Entry 8ZGC (electron microscopy, 3.58 A resolution); this record covers chains W and X of the 8 polymer chains in the assembly.

Chain W (and X):
Protein: Procollagen galactosyltransferase 1
From: Homo sapiens
Notes: EC 2.4.1.50; chain X of this document is another copy of the same molecule, construct and numbering; everything in this record applies to it too
UniProtKB: Q8NBJ5 (GT251_HUMAN); residue numbers follow UniProt; this construct covers 30-622
Sequence (653 residues; each row starts with the number of its first residue; numbers below 1 keep their minus sign (Met-27 is residue -27)):
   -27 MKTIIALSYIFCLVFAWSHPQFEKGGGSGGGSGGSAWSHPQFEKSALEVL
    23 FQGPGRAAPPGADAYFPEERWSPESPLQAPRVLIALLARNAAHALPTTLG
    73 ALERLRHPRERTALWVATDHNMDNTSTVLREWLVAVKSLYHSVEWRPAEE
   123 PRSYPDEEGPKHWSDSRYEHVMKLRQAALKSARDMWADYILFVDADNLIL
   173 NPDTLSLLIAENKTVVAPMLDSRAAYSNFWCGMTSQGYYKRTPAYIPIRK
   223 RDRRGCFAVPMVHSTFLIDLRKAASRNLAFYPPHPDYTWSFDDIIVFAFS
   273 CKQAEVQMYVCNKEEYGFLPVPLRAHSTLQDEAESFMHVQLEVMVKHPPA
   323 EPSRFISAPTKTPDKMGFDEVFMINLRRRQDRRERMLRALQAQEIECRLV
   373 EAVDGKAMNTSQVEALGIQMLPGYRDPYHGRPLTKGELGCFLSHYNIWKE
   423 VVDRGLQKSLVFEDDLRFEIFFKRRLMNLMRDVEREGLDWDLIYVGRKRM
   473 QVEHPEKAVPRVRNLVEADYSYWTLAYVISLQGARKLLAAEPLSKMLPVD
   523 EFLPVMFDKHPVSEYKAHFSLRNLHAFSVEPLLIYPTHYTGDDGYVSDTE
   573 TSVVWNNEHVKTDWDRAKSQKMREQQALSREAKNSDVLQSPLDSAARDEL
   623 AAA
Not modelled in the structure: -27 to 35, 623-625
Differences from the reference sequence: initiating methionine (-27); expression tag (-26 to 29, 623-625)
Curated features (UniProtKB/Swiss-Prot):
  - motif: Arg619 to Leu622 (Endoplasmic reticulum retention motif)
  - glycosylation (N-linked (GlcNAc...) asparagine): Asn96, Asn184, Asn381
From the paper describing this entry:
  - mutagenesis - Y126A, R139A, R147A, D166A, D168A: decreased catalytic activity
  - mutagenesis - R354A, E435A, D437A, T571A: abolished catalytic activity
  - catalytic residues: Asp522 (proposed by the authors, not directly observed)
  - disease-associated variants - L151R, A154P, G377R: decreased catalytic activity (proposed by the authors, not directly observed)

Interface between chain W and chain X:
Residue-residue contacts (11; chain W residue first):
  Ser44(W) - Glu277(X)
  Ser47(W) - Ala245(X)
  Ser47(W) - Ala246(X)
  Pro48(W) - Ala245(X)
  Gln50(W) - Arg243(X)  hydrogen bond (backbone-backbone)
  Met157(W) - Met157(X)
  Arg243(W) - Gln50(X)
  Ala245(W) - Ser47(X)
  Ala245(W) - Pro48(X)
  Ala246(W) - Ser47(X)
  Glu277(W) - Ser44(X)
Interface residues without a listed pair, chain W (12 interface residues in all): Leu49, Lys244, Gln279

In short:
The interface between chain W and chain X involves 12 residues on one side and 9 on the other; the contacts
include 1 hydrogen bond. The hydrogen-bonded pair Gln50(W)-Arg243(X) is a backbone contact. From the paper:
the catalytic residue Asp522(W); Y126A, R139A and R147A of chain W, among others, reduce catalytic activity;
12 substitutions were tested in all.
Chain W and chain X are both Procollagen galactosyltransferase 1 (Homo sapiens); the structure, Human lysine
O-link glycosylation complex, LH3/ColGalT1 with bound UDP-galactose, was determined by electron microscopy
(same publication as 8ZGE, 8ZGG and 8ZGH).
